PDB entry 6GF3 | X-ray diffraction, 2.40 A resolution | chains A and F of the 6 polymer chains in the assembly

# Chain A
Molecule: Tubulin alpha-1B chain
From: Bos taurus
UniProt: P81947 (TBA1B_BOVIN); numbering as in UniProt (aligned over 1-451)
Sequence (451 residues; row label = number of the first residue in the row):
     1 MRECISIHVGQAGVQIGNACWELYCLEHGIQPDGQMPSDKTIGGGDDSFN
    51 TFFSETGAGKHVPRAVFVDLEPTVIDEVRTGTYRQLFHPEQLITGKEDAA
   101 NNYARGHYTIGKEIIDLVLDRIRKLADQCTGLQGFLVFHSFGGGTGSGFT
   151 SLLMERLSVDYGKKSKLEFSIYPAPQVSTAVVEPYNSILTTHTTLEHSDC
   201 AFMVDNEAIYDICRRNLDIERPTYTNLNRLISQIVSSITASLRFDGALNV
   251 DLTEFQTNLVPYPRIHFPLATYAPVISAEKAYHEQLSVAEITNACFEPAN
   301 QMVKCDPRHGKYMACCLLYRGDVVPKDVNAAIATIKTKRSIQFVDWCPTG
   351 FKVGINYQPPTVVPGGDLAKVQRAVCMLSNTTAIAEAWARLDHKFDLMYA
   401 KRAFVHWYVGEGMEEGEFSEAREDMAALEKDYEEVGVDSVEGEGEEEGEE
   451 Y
Unresolved in the structure: 438-451
Ion coordination: Ca2+: Asp-39, Thr-41, Gly-44, Glu-55
Residues lining bound ligands:
  - Jerantinine B (EX5): Ser-178, Thr-179, Ala-180, Val-181
  - GTP (guanosine-5'-triphosphate): Gly-10, Gln-11, Ala-12, Gln-15, Ile-16, Asp-69, Asp-98, Ala-99, Ala-100, Asn-101, Asn-102, Ser-140, Gly-142, Gly-143, Gly-144, Thr-145, Gly-146, Ile-171, Pro-173, Val-177, Ser-178, Thr-179, Glu-183, Asn-206, Ile-209, Tyr-224, Leu-227, Asn-228, Ile-231
Reported in the primary citation:
  - conformationally variable residues (side-chain flip): Thr-179

# Chain F
Molecule: Tubulin tyrosine ligase
From: Gallus gallus
UniProt: E1BQ43 (E1BQ43_CHICK); residue numbers follow UniProt; this construct covers 1-378
Sequence (384 residues; each row starts with the number of its first residue):
     1 MYTFVVRDENSSVYAEVSRLLLATGQWKRLRKDNPRFNLMLGERNRLPFG
    51 RLGHEPGLVQLVNYYRGADKLCRKASLVKLIKTSPELSESCTWFPESYVI
   101 YPTNLKTPVAPAQNGIRHLINNTRTDEREVFLAAYNRRREGREGNVWIAK
   151 SSAGAKGEGILISSEASELLDFIDEQGQVHVIQKYLEKPLLLEPGHRKFD
   201 IRSWVLVDHLYNIYLYREGVLRTSSEPYNSANFQDKTCHLTNHCIQKEYS
   251 KNYGRYEEGNEMFFEEFNQYLMDALNTTLENSILLQIKHIIRSCLMCIEP
   301 AISTKHLHYQSFQLFGFDFMVDEELKVWLIEVNGAPACAQKLYAELCQGI
   351 VDVAISSVFPLADTGQKTSQPTSIFIKLHHHHHH
Unresolved in the structure: 103-125, 132-143, 152-179, 231-251, 363-372, 379-384
Sequence notes: expression tag (379-384)
Residues lining bound ligands: AMP-PCP (ACP; phosphomethylphosphonic acid adenylate ester): Lys-74, Ile-148, Gln-183, Lys-184, Tyr-185, Leu-186, Lys-198, Asp-200, Arg-202, Arg-222, Asp-318, Met-320, Ile-330, Glu-331, Asn-333

# Interface between chain A and chain F
Pairs across the interface - 25 pairs, chain A then chain F:
  Gln-176(A) with Pro-56(F)
  Glu-207(A) with Gly-53(F); His-54(F), salt bridge
  Asp-211(A) with His-308(F), salt bridge
  Glu-297(A) with His-306(F), salt bridge
  Pro-298(A) with Leu-307(F), hydrophobic
  Lys-304(A) with Gly-53(F), hydrogen bond (side chain-backbone); His-54(F); His-308(F), hydrogen bond
  Asp-306(A) with Arg-66(F); Leu-307(F)
  Arg-308(A) with Pro-300(F), hydrogen bond (side chain-backbone); Ala-301(F), hydrogen bond (side chain-backbone); Ile-302(F); Ser-303(F), hydrogen bond (side chain-backbone); Leu-307(F)
  His-309(A) with Arg-66(F); Gly-67(F); Ala-301(F)
  Lys-338(A) with Pro-300(F)
  Glu-386(A) with Gly-50(F); Arg-66(F), salt bridge
  Arg-390(A) with Gly-50(F); His-54(F), hydrogen bond
  His-393(A) with Arg-51(F)
Interface residues without a listed pair, chain A (16 interface residues in all): Pro-175, Arg-215, Ser-340

# Overview
The interface between chain A and chain F involves 16 residues on one side and 14 on the other, with 6
hydrogen bonds and 4 salt bridges. Polar pairs include Glu-207(A)/His-54(F), Asp-211(A)/His-308(F) and
Glu-297(A)/His-306(F). Ligands of chain A: GTP and Jerantinine B. Chain F binds AMP-PCP. The paper reports
conformational variability at Thr-179(A).
Chain A is Tubulin alpha-1B chain (Bos taurus) and chain F is Tubulin tyrosine ligase (Gallus gallus); the
structure, Tubulin-Jerantinine B acetate complex, was determined by X-ray diffraction.
